4ZAK - chains A and B of the 4 polymer chains in the assembly; structure by X-ray diffraction, 2.82 A resolution.

== Chain A ==
Molecule: Antigen-presenting glycoprotein CD1d1
Source organism: Mus musculus
Reference sequence: P11609 (CD1D1_MOUSE); residues 1-279 here correspond to UniProt positions 19-297 (UniProt number = residue number + 18)
Sequence (285 residues; each row starts with the number of its first residue):
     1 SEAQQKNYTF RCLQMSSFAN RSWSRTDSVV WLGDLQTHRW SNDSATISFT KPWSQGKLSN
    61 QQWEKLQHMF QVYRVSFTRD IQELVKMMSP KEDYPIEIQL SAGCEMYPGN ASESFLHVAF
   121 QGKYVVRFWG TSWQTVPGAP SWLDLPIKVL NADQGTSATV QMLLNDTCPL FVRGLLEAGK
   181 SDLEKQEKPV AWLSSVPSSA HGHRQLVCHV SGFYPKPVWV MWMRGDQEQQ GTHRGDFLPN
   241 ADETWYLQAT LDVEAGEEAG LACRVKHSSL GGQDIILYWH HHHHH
Disordered / not traced: 1-6, 198-203, 280-285
Construct notes: conflict His-201 (Asp219 in P11609); expression tag (280-285)
UniProt features mapped onto this chain:
  - binding site (a D-galactosylceramide): Asp-80, Asp-153 to Thr-156
  - glycosylation (N-linked (GlcNAc...) asparagine): Asn-7, Asn-20, Asn-42, Asn-110, Asn-165
Disulfide bonds: Cys-104/Cys-168, Cys-208/Cys-263
Glycans and other covalent adducts: N-acetylglucosamine (NAG) linked to Asn-20, Asn-42, Asn-165
Residues lining bound ligands: 4LX (N-[(2S,3S,4R)-1-(alpha-D-galactopyranosyloxy)-3,4-dihydroxyoctadecan-2-yl]hexacosanethioamide): Phe-10, Cys-12, Gln-14, Ser-28, Val-30, His-38, Trp-40, Ile-47, Trp-63, Leu-66, Met-69, Phe-70, Val-72, Tyr-73, Ser-76, Phe-77, Asp-80, Ile-81, Leu-84, Val-85, Ile-98, Leu-100, Ala-102, Gly-103, Leu-116, Val-118, Phe-120, Trp-133, Trp-142, Leu-143, Pro-146, Leu-150, Asp-153, Gly-155, Thr-156, Thr-159, Val-160, Leu-163, Leu-164, Thr-167, Cys-168, Phe-171
What the authors report for this chain:
  - binding site for 4LX: Thr-156

== Chain B ==
Molecule: Beta-2-microglobulin
Source organism: Mus musculus
Reference sequence: P01887 (B2MG_MOUSE); residues 1-99 here correspond to UniProt positions 21-119 (UniProt number = residue number + 20)
Sequence (99 residues; row label = number of the first residue in the row):
     1 IQKTPQIQVY SRHPPENGKP NILNCYVTQF HPPHIEIQML KNGKKIPKVE MSDMSFSKDW
    61 SFYILAHTEF TPTETDTYAC RVKHASMAEP KTVYWDRDM
Disordered / not traced: 1
Disulfide bonds: Cys-25/Cys-80

== Chain A / chain B interface ==
Contacting residue pairs (55):
  Leu-13(A) / Ser-55(B)
  Leu-13(A) / Phe-56(B)
  Gln-14(A) / Phe-56(B)
  Met-15(A) / Met-54(B)
  Met-15(A) / Phe-56(B)  hydrophobic
  Met-15(A) / Phe-62(B)  hydrophobic
  Ser-17(A) / Pro-33(B)
  Val-29(A) / Asp-53(B)
  Val-29(A) / Met-54(B)
  Val-29(A) / Ser-55(B)
  Trp-31(A) / Ser-55(B)  hydrogen bond
  Trp-31(A) / Tyr-63(B)
  Gln-36(A) / Asp-53(B)  hydrogen bond
  Arg-39(A) / Asp-53(B)  salt bridge
  Glu-97(A) / Pro-33(B)
  Glu-97(A) / Phe-62(B)
  Gln-99(A) / Phe-56(B)
  Gln-99(A) / Trp-60(B)  hydrogen bond (side chain-backbone)
  Gln-99(A) / Phe-62(B)
  Leu-100(A) / Phe-56(B)
  Ser-101(A) / Trp-60(B)
  His-117(A) / Trp-60(B)
  Ala-119(A) / Trp-60(B)  hydrophobic
  Gly-122(A) / Trp-60(B)
  Tyr-124(A) / Trp-60(B)
  Val-190(A) / Pro-14(B)
  Trp-192(A) / Ser-11(B)
  Trp-192(A) / His-13(B)
  Trp-192(A) / Pro-14(B)  hydrophobic
  Trp-192(A) / Pro-15(B)
  Ser-194(A) / Asp-98(B)  hydrogen bond (side chain-backbone)
  Ser-195(A) / Asp-98(B)
  Val-196(A) / Asp-98(B)
  Val-196(A) / Met-99(B)
  Val-207(A) / Asp-98(B)
  His-209(A) / Met-99(B)
  Ser-211(A) / Arg-12(B)  hydrogen bond (side chain-backbone)
  Gly-212(A) / Arg-12(B)
  Leu-238(A) / Gln-8(B)
  Leu-238(A) / Tyr-10(B)
  Leu-238(A) / Tyr-26(B)  hydrophobic
  Pro-239(A) / Tyr-10(B)  hydrogen bond (backbone-side chain)
  Pro-239(A) / Tyr-26(B)
  Pro-239(A) / Leu-65(B)
  Asn-240(A) / Tyr-10(B)
  Asn-240(A) / Arg-12(B)
  Asn-240(A) / Asn-24(B)  hydrogen bond
  Asn-240(A) / Leu-65(B)
  Ala-241(A) / Leu-65(B)
  Ala-241(A) / His-67(B)
  Asp-242(A) / Arg-12(B)  salt bridge
  Thr-244(A) / Arg-12(B)
  Tyr-246(A) / Tyr-10(B)  hydrophobic
  Tyr-246(A) / Ser-11(B)
  Gln-248(A) / Met-99(B)
Interface residues without a listed pair, chain A (34 interface residues in all): Val-118
Interface residues without a listed pair, chain B (23 interface residues in all): Asp-96, Arg-97

== Summary ==
Chain A and chain B form an interface of 34 and 23 residues respectively; the contacts include 7 hydrogen
bonds and 2 salt bridges. Polar contacts include Arg-39(A)/Asp-53(B), Asp-242(A)/Arg-12(B) and
Trp-31(A)/Ser-55(B). Chain A binds compound 4LX. Covalently linked N-acetylglucosamine: at Asn-20(A),
Asn-42(A) and Asn-165(A). From the paper: a binding site for 4LX at Thr-156(A).
Chain A is Antigen-presenting glycoprotein CD1d1 and chain B is Beta-2-microglobulin, both from Mus musculus;
the structure, Crystal structure of the mCD1d/DB06-1/iNKTCR ternary complex, was determined by X-ray
diffraction.
